1H3J - chain A; structure by X-ray diffraction, 2.00 A resolution.

Chain A:
Protein: Peroxidase
From: Coprinopsis cinerea
Notes: EC 1.11.1.7; fragment: catalytic domain, residues 22-363
UniProtKB: P28314 (PER_COPCI); residues 2-343 here correspond to UniProt positions 22-363 (UniProt number = residue number + 20)
Sequence (342 residues; row label = number of the first residue in the row):
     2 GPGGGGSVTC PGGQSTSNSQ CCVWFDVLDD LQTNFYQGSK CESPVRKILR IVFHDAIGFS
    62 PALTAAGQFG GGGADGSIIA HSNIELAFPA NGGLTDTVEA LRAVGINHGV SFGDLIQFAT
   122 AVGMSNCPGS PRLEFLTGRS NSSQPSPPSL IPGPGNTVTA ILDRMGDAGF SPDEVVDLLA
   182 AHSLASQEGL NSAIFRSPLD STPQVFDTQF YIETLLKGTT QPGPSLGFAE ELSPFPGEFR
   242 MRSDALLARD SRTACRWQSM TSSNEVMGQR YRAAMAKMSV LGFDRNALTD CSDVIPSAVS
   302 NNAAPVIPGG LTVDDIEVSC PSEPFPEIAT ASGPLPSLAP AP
Not modelled in the structure: 2-7
Modified / non-standard residues: His-183 (l-histidinol); Ser-338 (glycosylation site)
Disulfides: Cys-11/Cys-23, Cys-22/Cys-292, Cys-42/Cys-128, Cys-256/Cys-321
Glycans and other covalent adducts: N-acetylglucosamine (NAG) linked to Asn-142
Ion coordination: Ca2+ site 1: Asp-56, Gly-74, Asp-76, Ser-78; heme Fe near His-183 (its only coordinating residue here); Ca2+ site 2: Ser-184, Asp-201, Thr-203, Val-206, Asp-208
Residues lining bound ligands:
  - beta-D-mannopyranose (BMA): Pro-237, Gly-238, Ser-338, Leu-339, Ala-340, Pro-341
  - heme (HEM): Arg-47, Lys-48, Leu-50, Arg-51, Phe-54, Pro-153, Gly-154, Pro-155, Ile-162, Leu-179, Leu-180, Ala-182, His-183, Leu-185, Ala-186, Ser-187, Gln-188, Glu-189, Gly-190, Leu-191, Met-242, Ser-244, Leu-248, Tyr-272, Met-276

Overview:
Ligands of chain A: heme and beta-D-mannopyranose. Covalently linked N-acetylglucosamine: at Asn-142. Asp-56,
Gly-74, Asp-76 and Ser-78 form the Ca2+ site 1. The Ca2+ site 2 is built by Ser-184, Asp-201, Thr-203, Val-206
and Asp-208.
Chain A is Peroxidase (Coprinopsis cinerea); the structure, Structure of recombinant coprinus cinereus
peroxidase, was determined by X-ray diffraction, deposited together with 1LY9, 1LYC and 1LYK.
